Entry 1G7P (X-ray diffraction, 1.50 A resolution); this record covers chains A and B of the 3 polymer chains in the assembly.

Chain A:
Name: H-2 class I histocompatibility antigen, K-B alpha chain
From: Mus musculus
Notes: fragment: extracellular domains, residues 22-295
UniProtKB: P01901 (HA1B_MOUSE); residues 1-274 here correspond to UniProt positions 22-295 (UniProt number = residue number + 21)
Amino-acid sequence (274 residues; numbered 1 to 274; the number before each row is that of its first residue):
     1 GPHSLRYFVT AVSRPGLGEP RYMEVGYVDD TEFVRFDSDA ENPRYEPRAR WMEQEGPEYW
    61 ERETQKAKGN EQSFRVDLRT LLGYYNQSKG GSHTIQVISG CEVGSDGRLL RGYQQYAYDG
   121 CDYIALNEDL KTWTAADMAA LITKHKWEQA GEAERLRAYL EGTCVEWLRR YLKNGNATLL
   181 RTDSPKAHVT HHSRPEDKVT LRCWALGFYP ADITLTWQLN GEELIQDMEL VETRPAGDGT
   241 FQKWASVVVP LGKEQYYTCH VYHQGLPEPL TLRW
Disulfide bonds: Cys101-Cys164, Cys203-Cys259
Covalently attached groups: N-acetylglucosamine (NAG) linked to Asn86; glycan linked to Asn176
Curated features (UniProtKB/Swiss-Prot):
  - glycosylation (N-linked (GlcNAc...) asparagine): Asn86, Asn176

Chain B:
Name: Beta-2 microglobulin
From: Mus musculus
UniProtKB: P01887 (B2MG_MOUSE); residues 1-99 here correspond to UniProt positions 21-119 (UniProt number = residue number + 20)
Amino-acid sequence (99 residues; numbered 1 to 99; the number before each row is that of its first residue):
     1 IQKTPQIQVY SRHPPENGKP NILNCYVTQF HPPHIEIQML KNGKKIPKVE MSDMSFSKDW
    61 SFYILAHTEF TPTETDTYAC RVKHDSMAEP KTVYWDRDM
Disulfide bonds: Cys25-Cys80

How chain A and chain B interact:
Residue-residue contacts - 59 pairs, chain A then chain B:
  Phe8(A) - Phe56(B)  hydrophobic
  Val9(A) - Phe56(B)
  Thr10(A) - Met54(B)
  Thr10(A) - Phe56(B)
  Thr10(A) - Phe62(B)
  Val12(A) - Pro33(B)  hydrophobic
  Met23(A) - Met54(B)  hydrophobic
  Val25(A) - Met54(B)
  Tyr27(A) - Asp53(B)
  Tyr27(A) - Met54(B)  hydrogen bond (side chain-backbone)
  Glu32(A) - Ser52(B)
  Glu32(A) - Asp53(B)  hydrogen bond (side chain-backbone)
  Arg35(A) - Met51(B)
  Arg48(A) - Met51(B)  hydrogen bond (side chain-backbone)
  Arg48(A) - Ser52(B)
  Thr94(A) - Pro33(B)
  Gln96(A) - His31(B)  hydrogen bond
  Gln96(A) - Phe56(B)
  Gln96(A) - Trp60(B)  hydrogen bond (side chain-backbone)
  Gln96(A) - Phe62(B)
  Val97(A) - Phe56(B)
  Gln115(A) - Trp60(B)
  Tyr116(A) - Trp60(B)
  Ala117(A) - Trp60(B)
  Asp119(A) - Ile1(B)
  Asp119(A) - His31(B)
  Gly120(A) - His31(B)
  Gly120(A) - Asp59(B)
  Gly120(A) - Trp60(B)
  Cys121(A) - Ile1(B)  hydrophobic
  Asp122(A) - Trp60(B)  hydrogen bond
  Thr190(A) - Met99(B)  hydrogen bond (side chain-backbone)
  His192(A) - Asp98(B)  hydrogen bond (side chain-backbone)
  His192(A) - Met99(B)  hydrogen bond (side chain-backbone)
  Arg202(A) - Met99(B)  hydrogen bond (side chain-backbone)
  Trp204(A) - Met99(B)  hydrogen bond (side chain-backbone)
  Leu206(A) - Pro14(B)  hydrophobic
  Gly207(A) - Arg12(B)
  Val231(A) - Gln8(B)
  Glu232(A) - Gln29(B)  hydrogen bond
  Glu232(A) - Tyr63(B)  hydrogen bond
  Arg234(A) - Gln8(B)  hydrogen bond
  Arg234(A) - Tyr10(B)
  Arg234(A) - Tyr26(B)
  Pro235(A) - Tyr10(B)  hydrogen bond (backbone-side chain)
  Pro235(A) - Tyr26(B)
  Pro235(A) - Asp53(B)
  Pro235(A) - Leu65(B)  hydrophobic
  Ala236(A) - Arg12(B)
  Ala236(A) - Ile22(B)
  Ala236(A) - Asn24(B)  hydrogen bond (backbone-side chain)
  Gly237(A) - Asn24(B)  hydrogen bond (backbone-side chain)
  Gly237(A) - Leu65(B)
  Gly237(A) - His67(B)
  Asp238(A) - Arg12(B)  salt bridge
  Asp238(A) - Ile22(B)
  Thr240(A) - Arg12(B)  hydrogen bond
  Gln242(A) - Tyr10(B)
  Gln242(A) - Ser11(B)  hydrogen bond (side chain-backbone)
Also at the interface, not in a pair above, chain A (37 interface residues in all): Ile98, Thr233
Also at the interface, not in a pair above, chain B (26 interface residues in all): Ser55

Overview:
37 residues of chain A and 26 residues of chain B are in contact, with 19 hydrogen bonds and 1 salt bridge.
Polar pairs include Asp238(A)-Arg12(B), Tyr27(A)-Met54(B) and Glu32(A)-Asp53(B). Covalently linked
N-acetylglucosamine: at Asn86(A).
Chain A is H-2 class I histocompatibility antigen, K-B alpha chain and chain B is Beta-2 microglobulin, both
from Mus musculus; the structure, Crystal structure of MHC class I H-2KB heavy chain complexed with beta-2
microglobulin and yeast alpha-glucosidase, was determined by X-ray diffraction.
